Entry 8WIC (electron microscopy, 3.50 A resolution); this record covers chains V and A of the 29 polymer chains in the assembly.

# Chain V
Molecule: 50S ribosomal protein L22
Source organism: Mycolicibacterium smegmatis MC2 155
UniProt: A0QSD6 (RL22_MYCS2); residue numbers follow UniProt; this construct covers 1-153
Sequence (153 residues; row label = number of the first residue in the row):
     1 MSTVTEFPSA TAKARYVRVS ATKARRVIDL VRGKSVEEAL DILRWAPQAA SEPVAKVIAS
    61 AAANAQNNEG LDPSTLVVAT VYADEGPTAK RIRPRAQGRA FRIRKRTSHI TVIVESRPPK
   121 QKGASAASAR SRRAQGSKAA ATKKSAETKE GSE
Not modelled in the structure: 1-6, 120-153

# Chain A
Molecule: 23S rRNA
Source organism: Mycolicibacterium smegmatis MC2 155
Sequence (3119 nucleotides; each row starts with the number of its first residue):
     2 AAGUGUUUAA GGGCGCAUGG UGGAUGCCUU GGCACUGGGA GCCGAUGAAG GACGUAGGAG
    62 GCUGCGAUAA GCCUCGGGGA GCUGUCAACC GAGCGUUGAU CCGAGGAUGU CCGAAUGGGG
   122 AAACCCGGCA CGAGUGAUGU CGUGUCACCA GGCGCUGAAU AUAUAGGCGU CUGGGGGGAA
   182 CGCGGGGAAG UGAAACAUCU CAGUACCCGU AGGAAGAGAA AACAAAAUGU GAUUCCGUGA
   242 GUAGUGGCGA GCGAAAGCGG AGGAUGGCUA AACCGUAUGC AUGUGAUACC GGGUAGGGGU
   302 UGUGUGUGCG GGGUUGUGGG ACCUAUCUUU CCGGCUCUAC CUGGCUGGAG GGCAGUGAGA
   362 AAAUGUUGUG GUUAGCGGAA AUGGCUUGGG AUGGCCUGCC GUAGACGGUG AGAGCCCGGU
   422 ACGUGAAAAC CCGACGUCUG UCUUGAUGGU GUUCCCGAGU AGCAGCGGGC CCGUGGAAUC
   482 UGCUGUGAAU CUGCCGGGAC CACCCGGUAA GCCUGAAUAC UUCCCAGUGA CCGAUAGCGG
   542 AUUAGUACCG UGAGGGAAUG GUGAAAAGUA CCCCGGGAGG GGAGUGAAAG AGUACCUGAA
   602 ACCGUGCGCU UACAAUCCGU CAGAGCCCUC GACGUGUCGU GGGGUGAUGG CGUGCCUUUU
   662 GAAGAAUGAG CCUGCGAGUC AGGGACAUGU CGCGAGGUUA ACCCGGGUGG GGUAGCCGCA
   722 GCGAAAGCGA GUCUGAAUAG GGCGUAUCCA CACAAGAGUG UGUGGUGUAG UGGUGUGUUC
   782 UGGACCCGAA GCGGAGUGAU CUACCCAUGG CCAGGGUGAA GCGCGGGUAA GACCGCGUGG
   842 AGGCCCGAAC CCACUUAGGU UGAAGACUGA GGGGAUGAGC UGUGGGUAGG GGUGAAAGGC
   902 CAAUCAAACU CCGUGAUAGC UGGUUCUCCC CGAAAUGCAU UUAGGUGCAG CGUCGCAUGU
   962 UUCUUGCCGG AGGUAGAGCU ACUGGAUGGC CGAUGGGCCC CACAGGGUUA CUGACGUCAG
  1022 CCAAACUCCG AAUGCCGGUA AGUCCAAGAG UGCGGCAGUG AGACGGCGGG GGAUAAGCUC
  1082 CGUGCGUCGA GAGGGAAACA GCCCAGAUCG CCGGCUAAGG CCCCUAAGCG UGUGCUAAGU
  1142 GGAAAAGGAU GUGCAGUCGC GAAGACAACC AGGAGGUUGG CUUAGAAGCA GCCACCCUUG
  1202 AAAGAGUGCG UAAUAGCUCA CUGGUCAAGU GAUUGUGCGC CGAUAAUGUA GCGGGGCUCA
  1262 AGCACACCGC CGAAGCCGCG GCAGCCAACG UGUUGGCUGG GUAGGGGAGC GUCCUGCAUC
  1322 CGGUGAAGCC GCCGAGUGAU CGAGUGGUGG AGGGUGUGGG AGUGAGAAUG CAGGCAUGAG
  1382 UAGCGAUUAG GCAAGUGAGA ACCUUGCCCG CCGAAAGACC AAGGGUUCCU GGGCCAGGCC
  1442 AGUCCGCCCA GGGUGAGUCG GGACCUAAGG CGAGGCCGAC AGGCGUAGUC GAUGGACAAC
  1502 GGGUUGAUAU UCCCGUACCC GUGUAUGUGC GUCCAUGAUG AAUCAGCGGU ACUAACCAUC
  1562 CAAAACCACC GUGACCGCAC CUUUCGGGGU GUGGCGUUGG UGGGGCUGCA UGGGACCUUC
  1622 GUUGGUAGUA GUCAAGCGAU GGGGUGACGC AGGAAGGUAG CCGUACCGGU CAGUGGUAAU
  1682 ACCGGGGUAA GCCUGUAGGG AGUCAGAUAG GUAAAUCCGU CUGGCAUAUA UCCUGAGAGG
  1742 UGAUGCAUAG CCGAGUGAGG CGAAUUCGGU GAUCCUAUGC UGCCGAGAAA AGCCUCUAGC
  1802 GAGGACAUAC ACGGCCCGUA CCCCAAACCA ACACAGGUGG UCAGGUAGAG AAUACUAAGG
  1862 CGUACGAGUG AACUAUGGUU AAGGAACUCG GCAAAAUGCC CCCGUAACUU CGGGAGAAGG
  1922 GGGACCCACA UGGCGUGUAA GCCUUUACGG CCCAAGCGUG AGUGGGUGGC ACAAACCAGU
  1982 GAGAAGCGAC UGUUUACUAA AAACACAGGU CCGUGCGAAG UCGCAAGACG AUGUAUACGG
  2042 ACUGACGCCU GCCCGGUGCU GGAAGGUUAA GAGGACCCGU UAACUCCCUU UGGGGGUGAA
  2102 GCGGAGAAUU UAAGCCCCAG UAAACGGCGG UGGUAACUAU AACCAUCCUA AGGUAGCGAA
  2162 AUUCCUUGUC GGGUAAGUUC CGACCUGCAC GAAUGGCGUA ACGACUUCUC AACUGUCUCA
  2222 ACCAUAGACU CGGCGAAAUU GCACUACGAG UAAAGAUGCU CGUUACGCGC GGCAGGACGA
  2282 AAAGACCCCG GGACCUUCAC UACAACUUGG UAUUGGUGCU CGAUACGGUU UGUGUAGGAU
  2342 AGGUGGGAGA CUGUGAAGCU CACACGCCAG UGUGGGUGGA GUCGUUGUUG AAAUACCACU
  2402 CUGAUCGUAU UGGGCCUCUA ACCUCGGACC GUAUAUCCGG UUCAGGGACA GUGCCUGGUG
  2462 GGUAGUUUAA CUGGGGCGGU UGCCUCCUAA AAUGUAACGG AGGCGCCCAA AGGUUCCCUC
  2522 AACCUGGACG GCAAUCAGGU GUUGAGUGUA AGUGCACAAG GGAGCUUGAC UGCGAGACGG
  2582 ACAUGUCGAG CAGGGACGAA AGUCGGGACU AGUGAUCCGG CACCUCUGAG UGGAAGGGGU
  2642 GUCGCUCAAC GGAUAAAAGG UACCCCGGGG AUAACAGGCU GAUCUUCCCC AAGAGUCCAU
  2702 AUCGACGGGA UGGUUUGGCA CCUCGAUGUC GGCUCGUCGC AUCCUGGGGC UGGAGCAGGU
  2762 CCCAAGGGUU GGGCUGUUCG CCCAUUAAAG CGGCACGCGA GCUGGGUUUA GAACGUCGUG
  2822 AGACAGUUCG GUCUCUAUCC GCCGCGCGCG UCAGAAGCUU GAGGAAACCU GUCCCUAGUA
  2882 CGAGAGGACC GGGACGGACG AACCUCUGGU AUACCAGUUG UCCCACCAGG GGCACGGCUG
  2942 GAUAGCCACG UUCGGACAGG AUAACCGCUG AAAGCAUCUA AGCGGGAAAC CUCUUCCAAG
  3002 ACCAGGCUUC UCACCCUCUA GGAGGGAUAA GGCCCCCCGC AGACCACGGG AUUGAUAGAC
  3062 CAGACCUGGA AGCCUAGUAA UAGGUGCAGG GAACUGGCAC UAACCGGCCG AAAACUUAC
Not modelled in the structure: 1171-1220, 1562-1605, 2697-2699

# How chain V and chain A interact
Residue-residue contacts (85; chain V residue first):
  Thr11(V) - G582(A)  sugar contact
  Ala12(V) - G581(A)  sugar contact
  Lys13(V) - G580(A)  hydrogen bond to the sugar
  Lys13(V) - G581(A)  hydrogen bond to the sugar
  Ala14(V) - G580(A)  sugar contact
  Arg15(V) - U22(A)  salt bridge to the phosphate
  Arg15(V) - G580(A)  hydrogen bond to the sugar
  Arg15(V) - G581(A)  salt bridge to the phosphate
  Tyr16(V) - A595(A)  stacking on the base
  Arg18(V) - C1436(A)  hydrogen bond to the sugar
  Arg18(V) - A1437(A)  salt bridge to the phosphate
  Ser20(V) - G1381(A)  hydrogen bond to the base
  Thr22(V) - G1381(A)  hydrogen bond to the base
  Lys23(V) - C2235(A)  salt bridge to the phosphate
  Lys23(V) - G2236(A)  hydrogen bond to the base
  Arg25(V) - C604(A)  hydrogen bond to the sugar
  Arg25(V) - G605(A)  hydrogen bond to the sugar
  Arg26(V) - G2233(A)  salt bridge to the phosphate
  Arg26(V) - G2234(A)  salt bridge to the phosphate
  Arg32(V) - U606(A)  sugar contact
  Pro47(V) - G2233(A)  sugar contact
  Gln48(V) - G2233(A)  hydrogen bond to the phosphate
  Gln48(V) - G2234(A)  phosphate contact
  Ala49(V) - G2234(A)  hydrogen bond to the phosphate
  Lys56(V) - G576(A)  sugar contact
  Lys56(V) - G577(A)  hydrogen bond to the base
  Lys56(V) - G578(A)  hydrogen bond to the base
  Ser60(V) - C575(A)  hydrogen bond to the base
  Ser60(V) - G580(A)  base contact
  Ala63(V) - C575(A)  sugar contact
  Asn64(V) - G581(A)  hydrogen bond to the base
  Asn64(V) - G582(A)  hydrogen bond to the sugar
  Asn67(V) - C574(A)  hydrogen bond to the sugar
  Asn68(V) - G582(A)  hydrogen bond to the sugar
  Asn68(V) - G583(A)  sugar contact
  Tyr82(V) - G605(A)  sugar contact
  Tyr82(V) - U606(A)  sugar contact
  Ala83(V) - G605(A)  sugar contact
  Asp84(V) - G20(A)  hydrogen bond to the base
  Asp84(V) - G21(A)  sugar contact
  Glu85(V) - G21(A)  hydrogen bond to the sugar
  Glu85(V) - U22(A)  sugar contact
  Glu85(V) - C604(A)  hydrogen bond to the sugar
  Glu85(V) - A1377(A)  phosphate contact
  Gly86(V) - U22(A)  sugar contact
  Pro87(V) - G23(A)  phosphate contact
  Thr88(V) - C1376(A)  phosphate contact
  Lys90(V) - G1375(A)  salt bridge to the phosphate
  Lys90(V) - C1376(A)  salt bridge to the phosphate
  Arg91(V) - A1437(A)  hydrogen bond to the phosphate
  Arg91(V) - G1438(A)  salt bridge to the phosphate
  Arg93(V) - C1440(A)  hydrogen bond to the base
  Pro94(V) - A1832(A)  base contact
  Pro94(V) - C1833(A)  base contact
  Arg95(V) - U862(A)  sugar contact
  Arg95(V) - G863(A)  salt bridge to the phosphate
  Arg95(V) - A1383(A)  base contact
  Arg95(V) - A1832(A)  hydrogen bond to the base
  Arg95(V) - A2237(A)  hydrogen bond to the base
  Ala96(V) - U862(A)  phosphate contact
  Ala96(V) - G863(A)  hydrogen bond to the phosphate
  Ala96(V) - G866(A)  phosphate contact
  Gln97(V) - G863(A)  base contact
  Gln97(V) - G866(A)  hydrogen bond to the phosphate
  Gly98(V) - G866(A)  base contact
  Gly98(V) - A1832(A)  base contact
  Arg99(V) - U862(A)  hydrogen bond to the sugar
  Arg99(V) - A1832(A)  hydrogen bond to the base
  Ala100(V) - A1832(A)  base contact
  Phe101(V) - U862(A)  sugar contact
  Phe101(V) - A2237(A)  sugar contact
  Phe101(V) - A2238(A)  sugar contact
  Arg102(V) - A2237(A)  hydrogen bond to the sugar
  Ile103(V) - G2236(A)  phosphate contact
  Ile103(V) - A2237(A)  phosphate contact
  Arg104(V) - G2236(A)  phosphate contact
  Arg104(V) - A2237(A)  salt bridge to the phosphate
  Arg104(V) - A2238(A)  salt bridge to the phosphate
  Lys105(V) - G1438(A)  phosphate contact
  Lys105(V) - C2235(A)  sugar contact
  Lys105(V) - G2236(A)  salt bridge to the phosphate
  Arg106(V) - A1377(A)  salt bridge to the phosphate
  Arg106(V) - G1381(A)  base contact
  His109(V) - G21(A)  phosphate contact
  His109(V) - U22(A)  salt bridge to the phosphate
Interface residues without a listed pair, chain V (49 interface residues in all): Ala59, Thr80, Val81
Interface residues without a listed pair, chain A (41 interface residues in all): G607, A865, G1439, U2837

# In short
The interface between chain V and chain A involves 49 residues on one side and 41 on the other; the contacts
include 30 hydrogen bonds, 15 salt bridges and 1 aromatic stacking contact. Among the polar pairs are
Ser20(V)-G1381(A), Thr22(V)-G1381(A) and Lys23(V)-G2236(A).
Chain V is 50S ribosomal protein L22 and chain A is 23S rRNA, both from Mycolicibacterium smegmatis MC2 155;
the structure, Cryo- EM structure of Mycobacterium smegmatis 50S ribosomal subunit (body 1) of 70S ribosome,
E- tRNA ..., was determined by electron microscopy, deposited together with 8WHX, 8WHY, 8WI7, 8WI8, 8WI9,
8WIB, 8WID and 8WIF.
